PDB entry 9L2Q | X-ray diffraction, 2.05 A resolution | chains A and B

== Chain A (and B) ==
Molecule: H2C2
Organism: Streptococcus macedonicus
Notes: chain B of this document is another copy of the same molecule, construct and numbering; everything in this record applies to it too
Amino-acid sequence (107 residues; numbered 0 to 106; the number before each row is that of its first residue; numbering starts at 0):
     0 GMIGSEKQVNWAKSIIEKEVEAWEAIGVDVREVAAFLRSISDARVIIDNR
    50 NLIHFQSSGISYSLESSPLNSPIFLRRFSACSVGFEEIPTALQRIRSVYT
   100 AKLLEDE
Not modelled in the structure: 105-106

== Chain A / chain B interface ==
Pairs across the interface (16; chain A residue first):
  Ser60(A) - Ile72(B)
  Tyr61(A) - Pro67(B)
  Tyr61(A) - Ser70(B)
  Tyr61(A) - Ile72(B)  hydrophobic
  Tyr61(A) - Phe73(B)
  Glu64(A) - Ser70(B)  hydrogen bond
  Glu64(A) - Pro71(B)
  Glu64(A) - Ile72(B)  hydrogen bond (side chain-backbone)
  Pro67(A) - Tyr61(B)
  Ser70(A) - Tyr61(B)
  Ser70(A) - Glu64(B)  hydrogen bond
  Pro71(A) - Glu64(B)
  Ile72(A) - Ser60(B)
  Ile72(A) - Tyr61(B)  hydrophobic
  Ile72(A) - Glu64(B)  hydrogen bond (backbone-side chain)
  Phe73(A) - Tyr61(B)

== In short ==
The chain A/chain B interface involves 8 residues from each chain; the contacts include 4 hydrogen bonds.
Polar pairs include Glu64(A)-Ser70(B) and Glu64(A)-Ile72(B).
Both chains are H2C2 (Streptococcus macedonicus). Entry 9L2Q (Crystal structure of anti-CRISPR protein AcrIE7)
was determined by X-ray diffraction.
